Entry 7MVT (X-ray diffraction, 3.60 A resolution); this record covers chains B and A.

# Chain B
Molecule: Nucleoporin NIC96
Source organism: Chaetomium thermophilum (strain DSM 1495 / CBS 144.50 / IMI 039719)
Reference sequence: G0S024 (NIC96_CHATD); numbering as in UniProt (aligned over 187-301)
Chain sequence (116 residues; row label = number of the first residue in the row):
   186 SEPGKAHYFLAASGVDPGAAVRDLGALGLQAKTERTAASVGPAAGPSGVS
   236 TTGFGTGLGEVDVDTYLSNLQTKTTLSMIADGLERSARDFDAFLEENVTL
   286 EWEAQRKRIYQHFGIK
Unresolved in the structure: 186-239
Sequence notes: expression tag (186)

# Chain A
Molecule: Nucleoporin NUP192
Source organism: Chaetomium thermophilum (strain DSM 1495 / CBS 144.50 / IMI 039719)
Reference sequence: G0S4T0 (NU192_CHATD); residues 185-1756 here = UniProt positions 185-1756
Chain sequence (1596 residues; row label = number of the first residue in the row):
   161 GPHMGLQESFGVAAEDKIFGGSGSFIPRCMEAMKGVRSMLQCMADKANAR
   211 NMLQQASLVRPLDNQETLDFSRLSLVEQHECLASILHAAVQRHHATIADF
   261 QDFIKILRKWDKYDHFLIHLIPVLAAYITEFGSPEGMGDLQQARRLNDFI
   311 CKGGDEDSWALPVLGAAVRAWWIAEHNGFYLDDTVQDLRGINLDEEDEQR
   361 TKQFLDALKEGAFDFILSVAADCKAQEWQDPSQLGARQWLQRKIPSLPSE
   411 PFPFSHFLQHSLMVHLEGFVDATISNLPDVLRKLRTEEDEQRQLRPNHEQ
   461 DMDLERFLIIISYAYEGRPDAAMSFWEDPDSNLAGFLQWASRRASTPLVS
   511 AFCEMLRCLADNEECATAAHNFLLDEGHQASGKMKRSQSLTWSQIFKELE
   561 YFTTKVCSERPNPPQASMHRPGRPGADPAEIEPESALMLECYLRLIAKLA
   611 TESEIARKRLIMDEDFNLVDTILKLSVGVIPHRLRACIFYVLKALMIRKT
   661 HEELDAMWRWVEAWMTNPFSSLPGSQGAPQRISFLGQTPGPQECMEMMFR
   711 EFGTGFEQSNAFIQLLTTLLVPPEGLNSLNDSVPFPEWLGSSIRTLGIEP
   761 YVDFVFDVFANRTKDISDPSQLRILRLSCLDFVMVCLVTFNEDLIVLGHE
   811 SNISIDDAMAATNLATYVRLHPFSRVMEWLFNEKVITSLINTIHQDPISL
   861 GSASPDSPLVVSILRAIQVMIKALELQETYLHLVRPEVLRYQGEAGVRRK
   911 PVANAAYSAFEDGILSHLSLVVDLGKYCNLGHAELTLACLKLLEKISTSS
   961 RILSAWSPDSGRLGHRNKAIVQLERNGEGETISASLSASIMATLDPALAA
  1011 SGENYRVKLAILDFLYACLRATPDQPTIAHQLLGFHCELSKLGIEPKGPF
  1061 DMQKSLFHSLLNVLITLTVSEEEQGMRGYLVTLKYRVLRILQLLWKSPLS
  1111 ASLVMDELRATNFLFHMLLREVQIQPQLPWDGQLVTGCEFLLSDASLAYI
  1161 DYLASRAAIFEYIGKELCSVSQNRIPSIKRQIFDALNGQIFVDEEAPLTI
  1211 PSIFDFFDFINTDYKWEEIPSPHFTYLKDLDLGPCILEHKYAGVHYDIRK
  1261 AQEILALKRKEYEHSQLATPEFLETVELEEKVLIEWLTVRNRANLLLTAR
  1311 LNLLQAWANLLLVMIESNDFKSTPKMAFLLQALQAILPTLEAFSSLKSDE
  1361 AFELARVAKVLLWKLDFSQDSDAGLDREQFTVGNLIGDKLFQLFQLCLSA
  1411 ISQCSGTPELRSLYYSICYRYLTAVVDNDATVAATPASSTIGPTRSVTNA
  1461 RARTLKAITLYGDRLLNVICDDAYGSDTTCQTAAMILLNALVHTSRASSA
  1511 AGVSPADVDCPIIDALNRLNFIGVLVDSLKEILNEWLAPSSTFDPSLSTN
  1561 ASPSLPIPASPSQQYTSAKLALLLQLCQTRQGAKYVLQANLFRALEQSGV
  1611 FAADPELVEVDSESGVPRVVALERHYALLVALARVVGAAVTARGAHNIVQ
  1661 GRKFLTQHRGLVVHVLKKNAGIGGGVVGNSLASSINGGSTATMTRRDEIL
  1711 AQQALEERIEELAEAFMLLITATGFLEYESEQVPSEQPRAHTTFFH
Unresolved in the structure: 161-185, 206-226, 293-300, 311-320, 338-353, 371-372, 435-441, 537-546, 568-587, 679-693, 812-814, 969-975, 1247-1252, 1376-1387, 1438-1453, 1509-1517, 1547-1568, 1612-1628, 1681-1708, 1740-1756
Sequence notes: expression tag (161-184)

# Interface between chain B and chain A
Residue-residue contacts (44; chain B residue first):
  Gly-244(B) with Gln-1182(A)
  Glu-245(B) with Ser-1179(A); Gln-1182(A); Asn-1183(A), hydrogen bond
  Val-246(B) with Gln-1182(A), hydrogen bond (backbone-side chain)
  Val-248(B) with Lys-1175(A)
  Tyr-251(B) with Cys-1178(A), hydrophobic; Gln-1182(A); Glu-1326(A), hydrogen bond; Ser-1327(A)
  Leu-252(B) with Asn-1319(A); Leu-1322(A), hydrophobic
  Leu-255(B) with Leu-1322(A), hydrophobic; Glu-1326(A)
  Gln-256(B) with Leu-1322(A); Val-1370(A)
  Thr-259(B) with Lys-1369(A)
  Thr-260(B) with Lys-1369(A), hydrogen bond
  Ser-262(B) with Trp-1373(A)
  Met-263(B) with Trp-1373(A), hydrophobic; Ser-1426(A), hydrogen bond; Tyr-1429(A), hydrophobic
  Ile-264(B) with Thr-1492(A); Ile-1496(A), hydrophobic; Gln-1574(A)
  Asp-266(B) with Trp-1373(A); Tyr-1429(A)
  Gly-267(B) with Tyr-1429(A), hydrogen bond (backbone-side chain)
  Leu-268(B) with Ser-1577(A)
  Arg-270(B) with Thr-1433(A), hydrogen bond (side chain-backbone)
  Ser-271(B) with Ala-1581(A)
  Asp-274(B) with His-1503(A), salt bridge
  Phe-275(B) with Leu-1584(A), hydrophobic; Gln-1588(A); Arg-1644(A)
  Phe-278(B) with Gln-1588(A)
  Leu-279(B) with Glu-1724(A)
  Arg-291(B) with Thr-1731(A)
  Lys-292(B) with Met-1727(A)
  Ile-294(B) with Thr-1731(A)
  Tyr-295(B) with Leu-1676(A), hydrophobic; Ile-1730(A), hydrophobic
  Phe-298(B) with Leu-1736(A), hydrophobic; Glu-1739(A)
Other interface residues (no listed pair), chain B (32 interface residues in all): Gly-242, Lys-258, Asn-282, Val-283, Ile-300
Other interface residues (no listed pair), chain A (40 interface residues in all): Val-1323, Arg-1366, Lys-1374, Arg-1430, Gln-1585, Thr-1651, Arg-1669, Lys-1677, Leu-1728

# In short
32 residues of chain B face 40 of chain A across their interface; the contacts include 7 hydrogen bonds and 1
salt bridge. Polar pairs include Asp-274(B)/His-1503(A), Glu-245(B)/Asn-1183(A) and Val-246(B)/Gln-1182(A).
Here chain B is Nucleoporin NIC96 and chain A is Nucleoporin NUP192, both from Chaetomium thermophilum (strain
DSM 1495 / CBS 144.50 / IMI 039719). Entry 7MVT (Crystal structure of the Chaetomium thermophilum Nup192-Nic96
complex (Nup192 residues 185-1756; Nic96 residues 187-301)) was determined by X-ray diffraction (same
publication as 7MVU, 7MVV, 7MVX, 7MVY, 7MVZ and 7MW1).
